3C5J - chains B and C of the 3 polymer chains in the assembly; structure by X-ray diffraction, 1.80 A resolution.

== Chain B ==
Protein: MHC class II antigen
Source organism: Homo sapiens
Reference sequence: Q6YJU6 (Q6YJU6_HUMAN); residues 1-190 here correspond to UniProt positions 30-219 (UniProt number = residue number + 29)
Chain sequence (190 residues; each row starts with the number of its first residue):
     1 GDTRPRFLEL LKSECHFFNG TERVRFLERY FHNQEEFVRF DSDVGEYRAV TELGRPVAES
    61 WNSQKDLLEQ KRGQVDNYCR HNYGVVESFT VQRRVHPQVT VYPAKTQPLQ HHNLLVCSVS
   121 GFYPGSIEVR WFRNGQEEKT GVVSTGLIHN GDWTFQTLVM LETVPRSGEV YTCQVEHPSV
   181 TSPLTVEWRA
Not modelled in the structure: 1-3, 106-110
Cystine bridges: C15-C79, C117-C173
Glycans and other covalent adducts: N-acetylglucosamine (NAG) linked to N19

== Chain C ==
Protein: Elongation factor 1-alpha 2
Source organism: Homo sapiens
Reference sequence: Q05639 (EF1A2_HUMAN); residues 1-13 here correspond to UniProt positions 343-355 (UniProt number = residue number + 342)
Chain sequence (13 residues; numbered 1 to 13; the number before each row is that of its first residue):
     1 QVIILNHPGQ ISA

== Interface between chain B and chain C ==
Residue-residue contacts (25):
  L11(B) with P8(C), hydrophobic
  S13(B) with N6(C), hydrogen bond
  F26(B) with N6(C)
  E28(B) with N6(C), hydrogen bond; H7(C)
  Y30(B) with P8(C); G9(C), hydrogen bond (side chain-backbone)
  W61(B) with G9(C); Q10(C), hydrogen bond (side chain-backbone); I11(C), hydrophobic
  K71(B) with N6(C), hydrogen bond; H7(C), hydrogen bond (side chain-backbone)
  Q74(B) with N6(C), hydrogen bond
  N77(B) with I4(C)
  Y78(B) with I4(C); L5(C); N6(C)
  H81(B) with V2(C), hydrogen bond (side chain-backbone); I4(C)
  N82(B) with I3(C); I4(C), hydrogen bond (side chain-backbone)
  V85(B) with Q1(C); V2(C); I3(C), hydrophobic
  V86(B) with I3(C), hydrophobic
Other interface residues (no listed pair), chain B (17 interface residues in all): F37, V57, S60
Other interface residues (no listed pair), chain C (12 interface residues in all): S12

== In short ==
The interface between chain B and chain C involves 17 residues on one side and 12 on the other; the contacts
include 9 hydrogen bonds. Polar contacts include S13(B)-N6(C), E28(B)-N6(C) and Y30(B)-G9(C).
N-acetylglucosamine is covalently linked to N19(B).
Here chain B is MHC class II antigen and chain C is Elongation factor 1-alpha 2, both from Homo sapiens. Entry
3C5J (Crystal structure of HLA DR52c) was determined by X-ray diffraction.
